7YZU - chain A; structure by X-ray diffraction, 1.59 A resolution.

== Chain A ==
Molecule: Sulfoquinovosyl binding protein
Organism: Agrobacterium tumefaciens
UniProt: A0A083ZKV5 (A0A083ZKV5_RHIRD); residues 2-388 here correspond to UniProt positions 30-416 (UniProt number = residue number + 28)
Amino-acid sequence (396 residues; row label = number of the first residue in the row):
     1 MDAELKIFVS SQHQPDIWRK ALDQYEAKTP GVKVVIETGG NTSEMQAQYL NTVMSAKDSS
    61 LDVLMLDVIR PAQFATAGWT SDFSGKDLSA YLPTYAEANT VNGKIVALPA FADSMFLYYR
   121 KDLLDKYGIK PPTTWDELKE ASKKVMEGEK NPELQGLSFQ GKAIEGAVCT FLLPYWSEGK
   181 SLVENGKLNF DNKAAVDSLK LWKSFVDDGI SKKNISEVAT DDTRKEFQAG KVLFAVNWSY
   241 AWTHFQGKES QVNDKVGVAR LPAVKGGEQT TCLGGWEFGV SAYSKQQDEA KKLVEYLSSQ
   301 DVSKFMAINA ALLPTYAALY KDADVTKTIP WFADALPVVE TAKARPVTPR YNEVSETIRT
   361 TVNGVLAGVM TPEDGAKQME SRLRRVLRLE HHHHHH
Disordered / not traced: 1-3, 184-185, 388-396
Differences from the reference sequence: initiating methionine (1); expression tag (389-396)
Residues lining bound ligands: Methylsulfoquinovoside (DO7; [(2S,3S,4S,5R,6S)-6-methoxy-3,4,5-tris(oxidanyl)oxan-2-yl]methanesulfonic acid): Gln12, His13, Asn41, Thr42, Ser43, Glu44, Asp67, Val68, Asp113, Ile164, Glu165, Gly166, Thr220, Trp238, Gly274, Gly275, Trp276, Arg345
From the paper describing this entry:
  - binding site for Methylsulfoquinovoside: Ser43, Asp67, Asp113, Gly166, Thr220, Trp276, Arg345

== Overview ==
Chain A binds Methylsulfoquinovoside. The paper reports a binding site for Methylsulfoquinovoside at Ser43,
Asp67 and Asp113 among others.
Chain A is Sulfoquinovosyl binding protein (Agrobacterium tumefaciens); the structure, Crystal structure of
the sulfoquinovosyl binding protein SmoF complexed with SQMe, was determined by X-ray diffraction (same
publication as 7QHV and 7YZS).
